PDB entry 4QUH | X-ray diffraction, 1.76 A resolution | chains A and C of the 5 polymer chains in the assembly

# Chain A (and C)
Protein: Caspase-3
Source organism: Homo sapiens
Notes: EC 3.4.22.56; chain C of this document is another copy of the same molecule, construct and numbering; everything in this record applies to it too
UniProtKB: P42574 (CASP3_HUMAN); residues 1-277 here = UniProt positions 1-277
Amino-acid sequence (277 residues; row label = number of the first residue in the row):
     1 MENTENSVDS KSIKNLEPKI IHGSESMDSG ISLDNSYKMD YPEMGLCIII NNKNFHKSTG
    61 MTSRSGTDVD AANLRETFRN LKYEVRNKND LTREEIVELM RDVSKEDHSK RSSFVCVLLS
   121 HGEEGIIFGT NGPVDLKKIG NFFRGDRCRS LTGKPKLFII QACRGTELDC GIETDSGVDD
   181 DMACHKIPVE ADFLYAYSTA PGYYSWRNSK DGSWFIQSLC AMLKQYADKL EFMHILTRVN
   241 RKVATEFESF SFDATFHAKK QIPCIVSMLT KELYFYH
Disordered / not traced: 1-33, 175-184, 277 (chain C: 1-33, 175-183, 277)
Differences from the reference sequence: engineered mutation Gly140 (Thr in P42574)
UniProt features mapped onto this chain:
  - active site: His121, Cys163
  - modified residue: Met1 (N-acetylmethionine), Lys11 (N6-acetyllysine), Ser26 (Phosphoserine), Cys163 (S-nitrosocysteine), Arg207 (Microbial infection: ADP-riboxanated arginine)
  - mutagenesis: Asp9 (D9A: In P3-D3A mutant; abolished cleavage and activation, leading to prevent thiol protease activity; when associated with A-28 and A-175), Asp28 (D28A: In P3-D3A mutant; abolished cleavage and activation, leading to prevent thiol protease activity; when associated with A-9 and A-175), Asp175 (D175A: In P3-D3A mutant; abolished cleavage and activation, leading to prevent thiol protease activity; when associated with A-9 and A-28), Arg207 (R207A: Abolished ADP-riboxanation by C.violaceum CopC)
Reported in the primary citation:
  - mutagenesis - T140G, Y195A: unchanged catalytic activity
  - mutagenesis - F55Y (25-fold), T140G/V266H: decreased catalytic activity
  - catalytic residues: His121 (citing earlier work)
  - mutagenesis - V266H: abolished catalytic activity (citing earlier work)

# Interface between chain A and chain C
Pairs across the interface (107; chain A residue first):
  Asp34(A) - Arg241(C)  hydrogen bond (backbone-side chain)
  Asn35(A) - Arg238(C)  hydrogen bond
  Asn35(A) - Arg241(C)  hydrogen bond
  Gly145(A) - Ile172(C)
  Asp146(A) - Ile172(C)
  Arg149(A) - Ile172(C)
  Arg149(A) - Glu173(C)  hydrogen bond (side chain-backbone)
  Thr152(A) - Ile172(C)
  Asp169(A) - Pro188(C)
  Asp169(A) - Val189(C)  hydrogen bond (side chain-backbone)
  Asp169(A) - Glu190(C)  hydrogen bond (side chain-backbone)
  Cys170(A) - Lys186(C)  hydrogen bond (backbone-side chain)
  Gly171(A) - Ile187(C)
  Gly171(A) - Val189(C)
  Ile172(A) - Gly145(C)
  Ile172(A) - Asp146(C)
  Ile172(A) - Arg149(C)
  Ile172(A) - Thr152(C)
  Ile172(A) - Lys186(C)
  Ile172(A) - Ile187(C)  hydrogen bond (backbone-backbone)
  Glu173(A) - Arg149(C)  hydrogen bond (backbone-side chain)
  Glu173(A) - His185(C)
  Thr174(A) - His185(C)  hydrogen bond (backbone-backbone)
  Thr174(A) - Ile187(C)
  His185(A) - Glu173(C)
  His185(A) - Thr174(C)  hydrogen bond (backbone-backbone)
  His185(A) - Glu248(C)  salt bridge
  Lys186(A) - Cys170(C)  hydrogen bond (side chain-backbone)
  Lys186(A) - Ile172(C)
  Lys186(A) - Glu173(C)
  Lys186(A) - Ala244(C)
  Lys186(A) - Glu248(C)
  Lys186(A) - Ala258(C)  hydrogen bond (side chain-backbone)
  Lys186(A) - Lys260(C)  hydrogen bond (backbone-side chain)
  Ile187(A) - Gly171(C)
  Ile187(A) - Ile172(C)  hydrogen bond (backbone-backbone)
  Ile187(A) - Thr174(C)
  Ile187(A) - Thr245(C)
  Pro188(A) - Asp169(C)
  Pro188(A) - Ala244(C)
  Pro188(A) - Lys260(C)
  Pro188(A) - Gln261(C)
  Pro188(A) - Ile262(C)
  Val189(A) - Asp169(C)  hydrogen bond (backbone-side chain)
  Val189(A) - Gly171(C)
  Glu190(A) - Asp169(C)  hydrogen bond (backbone-side chain)
  Glu190(A) - Tyr203(C)  hydrogen bond
  Glu190(A) - Ile262(C)
  Ala191(A) - Ile262(C)  hydrophobic
  Ala200(A) - Met268(C)  hydrophobic
  Tyr203(A) - Glu190(C)  hydrogen bond
  Glu231(A) - His234(C)  salt bridge
  Met233(A) - Met233(C)  hydrophobic
  His234(A) - Glu231(C)  salt bridge
  His234(A) - His234(C)
  His234(A) - Glu272(C)  salt bridge
  Thr237(A) - Thr270(C)
  Thr237(A) - Lys271(C)
  Arg238(A) - Asn35(C)  hydrogen bond
  Arg238(A) - Thr270(C)  hydrogen bond (side chain-backbone)
  Arg238(A) - Lys271(C)
  Asn240(A) - Ser267(C)  hydrogen bond (side chain-backbone)
  Asn240(A) - Met268(C)
  Asn240(A) - Leu269(C)  hydrogen bond (side chain-backbone)
  Arg241(A) - Asp34(C)  hydrogen bond (side chain-backbone)
  Arg241(A) - Asn35(C)  hydrogen bond
  Arg241(A) - Thr270(C)  hydrogen bond (side chain-backbone)
  Arg241(A) - Lys271(C)
  Ala244(A) - Lys186(C)
  Ala244(A) - Pro188(C)
  Thr245(A) - His185(C)  hydrogen bond (backbone-side chain)
  Glu248(A) - Lys186(C)
  Ala258(A) - Lys186(C)  hydrogen bond (backbone-side chain)
  Lys260(A) - Lys186(C)  hydrogen bond (side chain-backbone)
  Lys260(A) - Ile187(C)
  Lys260(A) - Pro188(C)
  Gln261(A) - Pro188(C)
  Ile262(A) - Pro188(C)  hydrophobic
  Ile262(A) - Glu190(C)
  Ile262(A) - Ala191(C)  hydrophobic
  Ile262(A) - Met268(C)
  Ile262(A) - Thr270(C)
  Pro263(A) - Met268(C)
  Cys264(A) - Val266(C)  hydrophobic
  Cys264(A) - Ser267(C)
  Cys264(A) - Met268(C)  hydrogen bond
  Ile265(A) - Ile265(C)
  Ile265(A) - Val266(C)
  Ile265(A) - Ser267(C)  hydrogen bond (backbone-backbone)
  Val266(A) - Cys264(C)  hydrophobic
  Val266(A) - Ile265(C)
  Ser267(A) - Asn240(C)  hydrogen bond (backbone-side chain)
  Ser267(A) - Cys264(C)
  Ser267(A) - Ile265(C)  hydrogen bond (backbone-backbone)
  Met268(A) - Ala200(C)  hydrophobic
  Met268(A) - Pro201(C)
  Met268(A) - Asn240(C)
  Met268(A) - Ile262(C)
  Met268(A) - Pro263(C)
  Met268(A) - Cys264(C)  hydrogen bond
  Leu269(A) - Thr237(C)
  Leu269(A) - Asn240(C)  hydrogen bond (backbone-side chain)
  Thr270(A) - Thr237(C)
  Thr270(A) - Arg241(C)  hydrogen bond (backbone-side chain)
  Thr270(A) - Ile262(C)
  Lys271(A) - Thr237(C)
  Glu272(A) - His234(C)  salt bridge
Other interface residues (no listed pair), chain A (49 interface residues in all): Lys137, Arg144, Pro201, Tyr274
Other interface residues (no listed pair), chain C (49 interface residues in all): Lys137, Arg144, Tyr274

# Summary
The chain A/chain C interface involves 49 residues from each chain; the contacts include 36 hydrogen bonds and
5 salt bridges. Among the polar pairs are His185(A)-Glu248(C), Glu231(A)-His234(C) and His234(A)-Glu272(C).
The paper reports the catalytic residue His121(A); F55Y and T140G/V266H of chain A reduce catalytic activity;
5 substitutions were tested in all.
Both chains are Caspase-3 (Homo sapiens). Entry 4QUH (Caspase-3 T140G) was determined by X-ray diffraction
(same publication as 4QTX, 4QTY, 4QU0, 4QU5, 4QU8, 4QU9 and 8 further entries).
